Entry 5YUA (X-ray diffraction, 2.80 A resolution); this record covers chain A.

[Chain A]
Name: Ion transport protein
From: Arcobacter butzleri
UniProt: A0A239WB15 (A0A239WB15_9PROT); residues 1001-1267 here correspond to UniProt positions 1-267 (UniProt number = residue number - 1000)
Amino-acid sequence (271 residues; each row starts with the number of its first residue):
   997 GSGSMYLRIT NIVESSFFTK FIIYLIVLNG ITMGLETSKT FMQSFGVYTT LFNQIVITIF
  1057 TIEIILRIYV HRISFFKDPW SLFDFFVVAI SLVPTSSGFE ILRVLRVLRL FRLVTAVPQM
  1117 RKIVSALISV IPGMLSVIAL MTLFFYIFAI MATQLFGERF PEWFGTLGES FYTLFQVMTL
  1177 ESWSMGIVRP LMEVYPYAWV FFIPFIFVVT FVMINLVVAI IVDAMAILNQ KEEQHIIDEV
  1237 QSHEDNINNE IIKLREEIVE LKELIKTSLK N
Unresolved in the structure: 997-998, 1227-1267
Differences from the reference sequence: expression tag (997-1000)
Residues lining bound ligands:
  - chapso (1N7): Gln-1115, Pro-1128, Gly-1129, Leu-1131, Ser-1132, Ala-1135, Asp-1219
  - 1,2-dimyristoyl-sn-glycero-3-phosphocholine (PX4), molecule 1: Ile-1022, Val-1023, Gly-1026, Ile-1027, Gly-1030, Leu-1031, Ser-1034, Lys-1035, Thr-1036, Leu-1106, Leu-1109, Thr-1138, Leu-1139, Tyr-1142, Thr-1162, Leu-1163, Gly-1164, Phe-1167
  - 1,2-dimyristoyl-sn-glycero-3-phosphocholine (PX4), molecule 2: Pro-1075, Trp-1076, Phe-1079, Phe-1107, Val-1110, Thr-1111, Val-1120, Ser-1121, Leu-1123, Ile-1124, Ser-1125, Ile-1127, Pro-1128, Leu-1136, Phe-1140, Val-1204, Val-1208
  - 1,2-dimyristoyl-sn-glycero-3-phosphocholine (PX4), molecule 3: Pro-1075, Trp-1076, Phe-1079, Phe-1107, Ser-1121, Ile-1124, Phe-1140, Phe-1144
  - 1,2-dimyristoyl-sn-glycero-3-phosphocholine (PX4), molecule 4: Phe-1095, Ile-1097, Pro-1192, Tyr-1193, Trp-1195, Val-1196, Pro-1200
  - 1,2-dimyristoyl-sn-glycero-3-phosphocholine (PX4), molecule 5: Phe-1095, Ile-1097, Pro-1128, Leu-1131, Pro-1192, Tyr-1193, Trp-1195, Val-1196, Ile-1199, Pro-1200, Phe-1203
  - 1,2-dimyristoyl-sn-glycero-3-phosphocholine (PX4), molecule 6: Ile-1127, Leu-1131, Ile-1134, Met-1137, Thr-1138, Phe-1141, Glu-1158, Thr-1162, Gly-1164, Glu-1165, Phe-1167, Tyr-1168, Phe-1171, Met-1174, Met-1188, Pro-1192, Tyr-1193, Trp-1195, Ile-1199, Phe-1203, Met-1209, Leu-1212
  - 1,2-dimyristoyl-sn-glycero-3-phosphocholine (PX4), molecule 7: Pro-1128, Leu-1131, Ile-1199, Pro-1200, Phe-1203

[Summary]
Bound to chain A: chapso and 7 copies of 1,2-dimyristoyl-sn-glycero-3-phosphocholine.
Chain A is Ion transport protein (Arcobacter butzleri); the structure, Crystal structure of voltage-gated
sodium channel NavAb in high-pH condition, was determined by X-ray diffraction, deposited together with 5YUB
and 5YUC.
